PDB entry 7ZT9 | X-ray diffraction, 2.13 A resolution | chains A and D of the 4 polymer chains in the assembly

Chain A:
Protein: Major histocompatibility complex class I-related gene protein
Organism: Homo sapiens
UniProtKB: Q95460 (HMR1_HUMAN); residues 1-270 here correspond to UniProt positions 23-292 (UniProt number = residue number + 22)
Chain sequence (290 residues; each row starts with the number of its first residue; numbering starts at 0):
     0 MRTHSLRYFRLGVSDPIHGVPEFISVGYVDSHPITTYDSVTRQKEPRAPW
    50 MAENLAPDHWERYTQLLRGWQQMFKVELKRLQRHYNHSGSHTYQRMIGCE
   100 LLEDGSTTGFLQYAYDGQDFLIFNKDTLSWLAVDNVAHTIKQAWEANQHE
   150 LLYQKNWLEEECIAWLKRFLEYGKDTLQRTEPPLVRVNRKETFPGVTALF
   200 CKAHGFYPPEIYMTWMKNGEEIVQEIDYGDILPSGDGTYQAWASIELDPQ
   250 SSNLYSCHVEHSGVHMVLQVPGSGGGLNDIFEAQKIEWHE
Disordered / not traced: 17-18, 250-251, 270-289
Construct notes: initiating methionine (0); conflict Ser261 (Cys283 in Q95460); expression tag (271-289)
Cystine bridges: Cys98-Cys161, Cys200-Cys256
Glycans and other covalent adducts: 4-methylbenzoic acid (4MA) linked to Lys43
Residues lining bound ligands: 4-methylbenzoic acid (4MA): Tyr7, Phe8, Arg9, Ser24, Thr34, Tyr62, Leu66, Trp69, Arg94, Ile96
Swiss-Prot annotation at these positions:
  - binding site (5-(2-oxoethylideneamino)-6-(D-ribitylamino)uracil): Arg9, Ser24, Lys43, Arg94, Tyr152, Gln153
  - binding site (5-(2-oxopropylideneamino)-6-(D-ribitylamino)uracil): Arg9, Ser24, Lys43, Arg94, Tyr152, Gln153
  - binding site (7-hydroxy-6-methyl-8-(1-D-ribityl)lumazine): Arg9, Ser24, Lys43, Arg94, Tyr152, Gln153
  - binding site (8-(9H-purin-6-yl)-2-oxa-8-azabicyclo[3.3.1]nona-3,6-diene-4,6-dicarbaldehyde): Arg9, Lys43, His58, Arg94
  - binding site (2-amino-4-oxopteridine-6-carbaldehyde): Lys43
  - binding site (pyridoxal): Lys43
  - glycosylation: Asn85 (N-linked (GlcNAc...) asparagine)
From the paper describing this entry:
  - mutagenesis - E76Q/E149Q (KD = 0.6 uM): unchanged binding to AF7 TCR
  - mutagenesis - E76Q/E149Q: decreased binding to E8 TRBV6-1 TCR

Chain D:
Protein: TCR alpha
Organism: Homo sapiens
Chain sequence (205 residues; each row starts with the number of its first residue; numbers below 1 keep their minus sign (Met-1 is residue -1)):
    -1 MAGQNIDQPTEMTATEGAIVQINCTYQTSGFNGLFWYQQHAGEAPTFLSY
    49 NVLDGLEEKGRFSSFLSRSKGYSYLLLKELQMKDSASYLCAFLDSNYQLI
    99 WGAGTKLIIKPDIQNPDPAVYQLRDSKSSDKSVCLFTDFDSQTNVSQSKD
   149 SDVYITDKCVLDMRSMDFKSNSAVAWSNKSDFACANAFNNSIIPEDTFFP
   199 SPESS
Disordered / not traced: -1 to 0, 127-128, 188-203
Cystine bridges: Cys22-Cys88, Cys132-Cys182

Interface between chain A and chain D:
Residue-residue contacts - 29 pairs, chain A then chain D:
  Arg61(A) - Asn94(D)  hydrogen bond (side chain-backbone)
  Arg61(A) - Tyr95(D)  hydrogen bond (side chain-backbone)
  Arg61(A) - Gln96(D)
  Tyr62(A) - Ser93(D)  hydrogen bond (side chain-backbone)
  Tyr62(A) - Asn94(D)  hydrogen bond
  Leu65(A) - Asn94(D)
  Leu65(A) - Tyr95(D)  hydrophobic
  His148(A) - Phe45(D)
  His148(A) - Tyr48(D)
  His148(A) - Glu55(D)  salt bridge
  Leu151(A) - Val50(D)
  Tyr152(A) - Asn30(D)
  Tyr152(A) - Tyr48(D)
  Tyr152(A) - Val50(D)
  Tyr152(A) - Tyr95(D)  hydrogen bond
  Lys154(A) - Leu51(D)
  Asn155(A) - Phe29(D)  hydrogen bond (side chain-backbone)
  Asn155(A) - Val50(D)
  Asn155(A) - Leu51(D)
  Asn155(A) - Arg66(D)  hydrogen bond
  Trp156(A) - Asn30(D)
  Trp156(A) - Tyr95(D)
  Glu159(A) - Arg66(D)
  Glu160(A) - Gly28(D)
  Glu160(A) - Phe29(D)  hydrogen bond (side chain-backbone)
  Glu160(A) - Asn30(D)
  Glu160(A) - Ser93(D)  hydrogen bond
  Trp164(A) - Ser93(D)
  Trp164(A) - Asn94(D)
Also at the interface, not in a pair above, chain D (14 interface residues in all): Lys57

Overview:
12 residues of chain A face 14 of chain D across their interface, with 9 hydrogen bonds and 1 salt bridge.
Polar contacts include His148(A)-Glu55(D), Arg61(A)-Asn94(D) and Arg61(A)-Tyr95(D). The paper reports that
E76Q/E149Q of chain A reduce binding to E8 TRBV6-1 TCR; E76Q/E149Q of chain A leave binding to AF7 TCR
unchanged.
Chain A is Major histocompatibility complex class I-related gene protein and chain D is TCR alpha, both from
Homo sapiens; the structure, Structure of E8 TCR in complex in human MR1 bound to 4FBA, was determined by
X-ray diffraction (same publication as 7ZT2, 7ZT3, 7ZT4, 7ZT5, 7ZT7 and 7ZT8).
